PDB entry 6GTQ | X-ray diffraction, 2.49 A resolution | chains A and C

Chain A:
Protein: N-acetyltransferase
From: Escherichia coli
UniProtKB: A0A1V3CQ74 (A0A1V3CQ74_ECOLX); residues 1-174 here correspond to UniProt positions 2-175 (UniProt number = residue number + 1)
Amino-acid sequence (178 residues; numbered -3 to 174; the number before each row is that of its first residue; numbers below 1 keep their minus sign (Met-3 is residue -3)):
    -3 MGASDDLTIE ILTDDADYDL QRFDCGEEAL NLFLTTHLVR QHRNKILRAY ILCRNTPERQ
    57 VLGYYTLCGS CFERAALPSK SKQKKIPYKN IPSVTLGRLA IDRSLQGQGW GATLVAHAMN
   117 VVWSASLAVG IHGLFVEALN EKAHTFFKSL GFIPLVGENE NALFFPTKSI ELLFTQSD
Unresolved in the structure: -3 to 0, 72-83, 173-174
Differences from the reference sequence: initiating methionine (-3); expression tag (-2 to 0); engineered mutation Phe143 (Tyr144 in A0A1V3CQ74)

Chain C:
Protein: DUF1778 domain-containing protein
UniProtKB: J7QA90 (J7QA90_ECOLX); residues 43-87 here correspond to UniProt positions 44-88 (UniProt number = residue number + 1)
Amino-acid sequence (46 residues; row label = number of the first residue in the row):
    42 MAAEVIEQHR RVILNEESWT RVMDALSNPP SPGEKLKRAA KRLQGM
Unresolved in the structure: 42-49
Differences from the reference sequence: initiating methionine (42)

How chain A and chain C interact:
Contacting residue pairs (74; chain A residue first):
  Leu3(A) with Met87(C)
  Thr4(A) with Met87(C)
  Ile5(A) with Leu84(C), hydrophobic; Met87(C)
  Ser66(A) with Arg51(C); Arg52(C); Ile54(C)
  Cys67(A) with Arg52(C), hydrogen bond (backbone-backbone); Val53(C); Ile54(C), hydrogen bond (backbone-backbone)
  Phe68(A) with Ile54(C); Asn56(C); Trp60(C)
  Glu69(A) with Ile54(C), hydrogen bond (backbone-backbone); Leu55(C); Asn56(C), hydrogen bond (backbone-backbone); Trp60(C)
  Arg70(A) with Asn56(C); Trp60(C)
  Ala71(A) with Asn56(C), hydrogen bond (backbone-backbone)
  Lys85(A) with Trp60(C)
  Ile87(A) with Trp60(C), hydrophobic; Val63(C), hydrophobic; Met64(C), hydrophobic
  Ser89(A) with Ile54(C)
  Thr91(A) with Arg51(C), hydrogen bond (side chain-backbone); Ile54(C)
  Gly93(A) with His50(C)
  Gln104(A) with Arg83(C), hydrogen bond (backbone-side chain)
  Gly105(A) with Arg83(C), hydrogen bond (backbone-side chain)
  Trp106(A) with Arg83(C)
  Ala108(A) with Ala80(C)
  Thr109(A) with Ala80(C); Arg83(C), hydrogen bond
  Ala112(A) with Leu84(C)
  His113(A) with Leu84(C)
  Met115(A) with Leu77(C), hydrophobic
  His128(A) with Leu67(C)
  Phe131(A) with Ile54(C), hydrophobic
  Glu133(A) with His50(C); Arg51(C)
  Ser145(A) with Lys76(C), hydrogen bond
  Leu146(A) with Leu77(C)
  Ile149(A) with Ala66(C), hydrophobic; Pro71(C), hydrophobic
  Pro150(A) with Arg62(C), hydrogen bond (backbone-side chain)
  Leu151(A) with Ser59(C); Val63(C), hydrophobic
  Val152(A) with Glu57(C); Glu58(C); Ser59(C), hydrogen bond (backbone-side chain); Arg62(C)
  Gly153(A) with Glu57(C)
  Glu154(A) with Glu57(C)
  Asn155(A) with Leu55(C), hydrogen bond (side chain-backbone); Asn56(C), hydrogen bond; Glu57(C); Ser59(C)
  Phe160(A) with Val63(C), hydrophobic; Ala66(C), hydrophobic; Leu67(C), hydrophobic
  Phe161(A) with Leu77(C), hydrophobic
  Pro162(A) with Ala66(C); Leu67(C), hydrophobic; Pro71(C)
  Lys164(A) with Pro70(C)
  Ser165(A) with Pro70(C); Pro71(C), hydrogen bond (side chain-backbone); Pro73(C)
  Leu168(A) with Pro73(C)
  Leu169(A) with Pro73(C); Leu77(C); Lys78(C); Ala81(C), hydrophobic
Interface residues without a listed pair, chain A (48 interface residues in all): Cys64, Gly65, Asn86, Arg94, Phe142, Gly147, Phe170

Overview:
Chain A and chain C form an interface of 48 and 27 residues respectively; the contacts include 15 hydrogen
bonds. Among the polar pairs are Thr91(A)-Arg51(C), Gln104(A)-Arg83(C) and Gly105(A)-Arg83(C).
Chain A is N-acetyltransferase (Escherichia coli) and chain C is DUF1778 domain-containing protein; the
structure, Structure of the AtaT Y144F mutant toxin bound to the C-terminus of the antitoxin AtaR, was
determined by X-ray diffraction together with 6GTO, 6GTP, 6GTR and 6GTS from the same study.
